8P5E - chains 2 and A of the 15 polymer chains in the assembly; structure by electron microscopy, 3.90 A resolution.

[Chain 2]
Molecule: DNA replication licensing factor MCM2
From: Saccharomyces cerevisiae
Notes: EC 3.6.4.12
UniProt: P29469 (MCM2_YEAST); residues 1-868 here = UniProt positions 1-868
Sequence (868 residues; numbered 1 to 868; the number before each row is that of its first residue):
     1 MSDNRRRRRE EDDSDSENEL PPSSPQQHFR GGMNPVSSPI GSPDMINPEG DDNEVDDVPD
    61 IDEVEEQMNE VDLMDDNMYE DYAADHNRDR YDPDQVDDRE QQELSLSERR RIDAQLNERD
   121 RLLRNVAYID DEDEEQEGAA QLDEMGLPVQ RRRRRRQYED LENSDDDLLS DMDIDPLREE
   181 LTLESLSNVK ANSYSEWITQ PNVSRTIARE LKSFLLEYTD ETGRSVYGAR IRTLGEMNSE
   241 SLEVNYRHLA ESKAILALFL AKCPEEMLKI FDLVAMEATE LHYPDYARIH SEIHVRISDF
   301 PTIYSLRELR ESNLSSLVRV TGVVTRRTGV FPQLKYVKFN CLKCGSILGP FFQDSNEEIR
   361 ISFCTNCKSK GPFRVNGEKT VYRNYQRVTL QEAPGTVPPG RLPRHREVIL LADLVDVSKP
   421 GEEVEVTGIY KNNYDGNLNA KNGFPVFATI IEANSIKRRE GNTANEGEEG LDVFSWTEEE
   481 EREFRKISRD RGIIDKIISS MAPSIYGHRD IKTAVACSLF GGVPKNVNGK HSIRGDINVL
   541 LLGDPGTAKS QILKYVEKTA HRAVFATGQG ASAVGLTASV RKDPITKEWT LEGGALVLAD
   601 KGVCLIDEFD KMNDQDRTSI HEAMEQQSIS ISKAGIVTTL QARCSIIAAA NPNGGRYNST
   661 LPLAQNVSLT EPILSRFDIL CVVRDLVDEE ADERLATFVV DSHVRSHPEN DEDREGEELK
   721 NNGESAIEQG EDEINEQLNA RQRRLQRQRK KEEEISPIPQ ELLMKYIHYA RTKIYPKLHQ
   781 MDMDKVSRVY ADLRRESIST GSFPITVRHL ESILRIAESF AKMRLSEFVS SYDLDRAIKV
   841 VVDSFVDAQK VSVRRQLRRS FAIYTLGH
Disordered / not traced: 1-178, 711-737, 868
Metal / ion sites: Zn2+: Cys-344, Cys-367
Ligand contacts:
  - ATP (adenosine-5'-triphosphate), molecule 1: Ser-504, Ile-505, Tyr-506, His-508, Pro-545, Gly-546, Thr-547, Ala-548, Lys-549, Ser-550, Gln-551, Asn-651, Leu-695, Val-699
  - ATP, molecule 2: His-531, Ile-533, Glu-625, Gln-626, Arg-676, Val-807, Arg-808, Glu-811
UniProt features mapped onto this chain:
  - zinc finger: Cys-341 to Cys-367 (C4-type)
  - motif: Ser-675 to Asp-678 (Arginine finger)
  - binding site (ATP): Gly-543 to Ser-550
  - modified residue (Phosphoserine): Ser-14, Ser-16, Ser-23, Ser-164, Ser-170

[Chain A]
Molecule: 19-nt DNA strand
Sequence (19 nucleotides; each row starts with the number of its first residue):
    10 AAAAAAAAAA AAAAAAAAA

[Chain 2 / chain A interface]
Residue-residue contacts (9):
  Ser-572(2) with DA22(A), hydrogen bond to the phosphate
  Val-574(2) with DA21(A), phosphate contact
  Ser-579(2) with DA21(A), hydrogen bond to the phosphate
  Val-580(2) with DA20(A), phosphate contact; DA21(A), phosphate contact
  Trp-589(2) with DA19(A), base contact
  Lys-633(2) with DA20(A), phosphate contact; DA21(A), salt bridge to the phosphate
  Ala-634(2) with DA20(A), hydrogen bond to the phosphate
Other interface residues (no listed pair), chain 2 (8 interface residues in all): Lys-582
Other interface residues (no listed pair), chain A (5 interface residues in all): DA18

[In short]
The interface between chain 2 and chain A involves 8 residues on one side and 5 on the other; the contacts
include 3 hydrogen bonds and 1 salt bridge. Polar contacts include Ser-572(2)/DA22(A), Ser-579(2)/DA21(A) and
Ala-634(2)/DA20(A). Ligands of chain 2: ATP.
Here chain 2 is DNA replication licensing factor MCM2 (Saccharomyces cerevisiae) and chain A is a 19-nt DNA
strand. Entry 8P5E (S. cerevisiae nexus-sCMGE after DNA replication initiation) was determined by electron
microscopy, deposited together with 8P62 and 8P63.
